PDB entry 7NMH | X-ray diffraction, 1.40 A resolution | chains A and P

# Chain A
Name: 14-3-3 protein sigma
Source organism: Homo sapiens
UniProt: P31947 (1433S_HUMAN); residue numbers follow UniProt; this construct covers 1-248
Amino-acid sequence (253 residues; numbered -4 to 248; the number before each row is that of its first residue; numbers below 1 keep their minus sign (Gly-4 is residue -4)):
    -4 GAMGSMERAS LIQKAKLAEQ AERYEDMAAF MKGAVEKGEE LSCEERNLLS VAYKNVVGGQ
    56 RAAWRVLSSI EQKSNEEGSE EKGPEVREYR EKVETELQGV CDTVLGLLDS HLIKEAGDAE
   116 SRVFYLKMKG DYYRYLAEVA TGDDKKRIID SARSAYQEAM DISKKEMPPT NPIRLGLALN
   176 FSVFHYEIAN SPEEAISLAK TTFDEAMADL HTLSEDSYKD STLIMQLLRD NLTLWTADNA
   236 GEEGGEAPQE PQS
Not modelled in the structure: 72-77, 232-248
Differences from the reference sequence: expression tag (-4 to 0)
Modified positions: Cys38 (S-hydroxycysteine; CSO)
Covalent attachments: (5-methanoyl-2-nitro-phenyl) methanesulfonate (UHZ) linked to Lys122
Metal / ion sites: Ca2+: Glu35, Glu110, Glu188
Residues lining bound ligands: UHZ ((5-methanoyl-2-nitro-phenyl) methanesulfonate): Asn42, Ser45, Val46, Pro167, Ile168, Gly171, Ile219
Curated features (UniProtKB/Swiss-Prot):
  - site (Interaction with phosphoserine on interacting protein): Arg56, Arg129
  - modified residue (Phosphoserine): Ser5, Ser74, Ser248
From the paper describing this entry:
  - binding site for UHZ: Lys122

# Chain P
Name: Transcription factor p65
UniProt: Q04206 (TF65_HUMAN); residue numbers follow UniProt; this construct covers 39-51
Amino-acid sequence (13 residues; each row starts with the number of its first residue):
    39 EGRSAGSIPG RRS
Not modelled in the structure: 39-42
Differences from the reference sequence: conflict Arg49 (Glu in Q04206)
Modified positions: Ser45 (phosphoserine; SEP)
Residues lining bound ligands: UHZ ((5-methanoyl-2-nitro-phenyl) methanesulfonate): Ile46, Gly48, Arg50, Ser51

# Interface between chain A and chain P
Residue-residue contacts - 28 pairs, chain A then chain P:
  Glu14(A) with Arg50(P); Ser51(P), hydrogen bond
  Val46(A) with Gly48(P); Arg49(P); Arg50(P); Ser51(P)
  Lys49(A) with Pro47(P); Gly48(P); Arg49(P)
  Asn50(A) with Arg49(P), hydrogen bond (side chain-backbone)
  Gly53(A) with Arg49(P)
  Arg56(A) with Ser45(P)
  Lys122(A) with Ile46(P)
  Arg129(A) with Ser45(P)
  Tyr130(A) with Ser45(P)
  Gly171(A) with Ile46(P)
  Leu174(A) with Gly44(P); Ser45(P); Ile46(P)
  Asn175(A) with Ser45(P); Ile46(P), hydrogen bond (side chain-backbone)
  Val178(A) with Gly44(P)
  Glu182(A) with Ala43(P)
  Leu222(A) with Pro47(P)
  Asn226(A) with Ala43(P); Gly44(P), hydrogen bond (side chain-backbone)
  Leu229(A) with Ala43(P)
  Trp230(A) with Ala43(P)
Interface residues without a listed pair, chain A (23 interface residues in all): Tyr19, Leu43, Ser45, Gly54, Ile219

# Summary
23 residues of chain A and 9 residues of chain P are in contact; the contacts include 4 hydrogen bonds. Among
the polar pairs are Glu14(A)-Ser51(P), Asn50(A)-Arg49(P) and Asn175(A)-Ile46(P). Bound to chain P: compound
UHZ. Covalently linked compound UHZ: at Lys122(A). Glu35(A), Glu110(A) and Glu188(A) coordinate Ca2+. The
paper reports a binding site for UHZ at Lys122(A).
Chain A is 14-3-3 protein sigma (Homo sapiens) and chain P is Transcription factor p65; the structure, 14-3-3
sigma with RelA/p65 binding site pS45 and covalently bound TCF521-070, was determined by X-ray diffraction,
deposited together with 7BI3, 7BIQ, 7BIW, 7BIY, 7BJB, 7BJF and 54 further entries.
